5NOF - chain A; structure by X-ray diffraction, 2.42 A resolution.

Chain A:
Molecule: Anthranilate phosphoribosyltransferase
Organism: Thermococcus kodakarensis (strain ATCC BAA-918 / JCM 12380 / KOD1)
Notes: EC 2.4.2.18
UniProt: Q9YGB4 (TRPD_THEKO); residues 1-325 here = UniProt positions 1-325
Chain sequence (325 residues; each row starts with the number of its first residue):
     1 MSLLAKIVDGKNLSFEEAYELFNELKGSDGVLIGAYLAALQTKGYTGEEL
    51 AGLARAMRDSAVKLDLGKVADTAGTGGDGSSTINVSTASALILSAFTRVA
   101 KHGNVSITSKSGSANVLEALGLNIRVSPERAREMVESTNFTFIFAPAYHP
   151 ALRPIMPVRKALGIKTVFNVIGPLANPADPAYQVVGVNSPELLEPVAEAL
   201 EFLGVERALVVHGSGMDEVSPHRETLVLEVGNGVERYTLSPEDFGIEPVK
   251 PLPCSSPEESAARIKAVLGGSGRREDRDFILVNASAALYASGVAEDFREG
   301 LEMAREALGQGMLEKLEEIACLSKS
Ion coordination: Zn2+ site 1: Glu48, Glu198 (shared with 2 residues of chain B); Zn2+ site 2 near Glu118 (its only coordinating residue here); Zn2+ site 3: Glu198 (shared with 1 residue of chain B); Zn2+ site 4: Asp217, Glu218; Na+ near Asp278 (its only coordinating residue here)
UniProt features mapped onto this chain:
  - binding site (5-phospho-alpha-D-ribose 1-diphosphate): Gly74, Gly77, Asp78, Thr82, Asn84 to Thr87, Lys101 to Ser109, Ser113
  - binding site (anthranilate): Gly74, Asn104, Arg159
  - binding site (Mg(2+)): Ser86, Asp217, Glu218
What the authors report for this chain:
  - Zn2+ coordination: Glu48, Asp78, Glu118, Glu198, Asp217 to Glu218
  - self-association interface (contacts with another copy of this molecule): Glu48, Glu198

Overview:
Glu48 and Glu198 coordinate Zn2+ site 1. Asp217 and Glu218 form the Zn2+ site 4. Curated annotation (UniProt)
lists 18 residues binding 5-phospho-alpha-D-ribose 1-diphosphate, 3 anthranilate-binding residues and 3
Mg2+-binding residues. The paper reports Zn2+ coordination by Glu48, Asp78 and Glu118 among others; a
self-association interface involving Glu48 and Glu198.
Chain A is Anthranilate phosphoribosyltransferase (Thermococcus kodakarensis (strain ATCC BAA-918 / JCM 12380
/ KOD1)); the structure, Anthranilate phosphoribosyltransferase from Thermococcus kodakaraensis, was
determined by X-ray diffraction (same publication as 5NOE).
